PDB entry 9CL4 | electron microscopy, 2.61 A resolution | chains Aa and Ab of the 9 polymer chains in the assembly

== Chain Aa (and Ab) ==
Molecule: Particulate methane monooxygenase alpha subunit
Source organism: Methylococcus capsulatus str. Bath
Notes: chain Ab of this document is another copy of the same molecule, construct and numbering; everything in this record applies to it too
UniProt: G1UBD1 (PMOB_METCA); residue numbers follow UniProt; this construct covers 33-414
Amino-acid sequence (382 residues; numbered 33 to 414; the number before each row is that of its first residue):
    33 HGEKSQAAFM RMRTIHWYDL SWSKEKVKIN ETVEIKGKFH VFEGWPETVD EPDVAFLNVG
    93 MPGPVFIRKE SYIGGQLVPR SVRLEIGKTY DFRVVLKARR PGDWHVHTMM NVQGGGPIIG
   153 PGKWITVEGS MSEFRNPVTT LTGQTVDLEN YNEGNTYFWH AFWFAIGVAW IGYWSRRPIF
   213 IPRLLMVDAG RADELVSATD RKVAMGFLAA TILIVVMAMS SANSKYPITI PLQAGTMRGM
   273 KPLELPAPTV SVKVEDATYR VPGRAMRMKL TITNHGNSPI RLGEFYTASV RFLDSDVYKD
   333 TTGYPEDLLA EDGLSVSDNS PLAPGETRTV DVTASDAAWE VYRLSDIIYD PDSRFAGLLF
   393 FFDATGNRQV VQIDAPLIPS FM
Ion coordination: Cu ion site 1: His-33, His-137, His-139; Cu ion site 2: His-48, His-72
Residues lining bound ligands:
  - A1A0P ((2R)-3-{[(R)-(2-aminoethoxy)(hydroxy)phosphoryl]oxy}-2-(hexadecanoyloxy)propyl (9Z)-heptadec-9-enoate), molecule 1: Phe-194, Ala-197, Ile-198, Thr-231, Lys-234, Val-235, Phe-239, Ala-242, Ile-246
  - A1A0P, molecule 2: Phe-196, Ile-203, Gly-204, Ser-207, Arg-208
  - A1A0P, molecule 3: Arg-233, Met-237, Leu-240, Ala-241, Ile-244, Leu-245
  - A1A0P, molecule 4: Ile-244, Val-248, Ser-252, Asn-255
  - A1A0P, molecule 5: Ile-244, Val-248, Met-251, Asn-255
UniProt features mapped onto this chain:
  - binding site (Cu cation): His-33, His-48, His-72, His-137, His-139
  - mutagenesis: His-48 (H48N: Impairs activity of soluble pmoB construct), His-137 (H137A: Abolishes activity of soluble pmoB construct; when associated with A-139), His-139 (H139A: Abolishes activity of soluble pmoB construct; when associated with A-137)

== How chain Aa and chain Ab interact ==
Pairs across the interface (25):
  Glu-75(Aa) with Arg-270(Ab)
  Trp-77(Aa) with Arg-270(Ab)
  Glu-79(Aa) with Gly-267(Ab); Thr-268(Ab), hydrogen bond
  Glu-83(Aa) with Arg-115(Ab), salt bridge; Arg-270(Ab), salt bridge
  Ile-380(Aa) with Ile-262(Ab), hydrophobic; Pro-263(Ab)
  Tyr-381(Aa) with Pro-263(Ab)
  Asp-382(Aa) with Pro-263(Ab); Gln-265(Ab), hydrogen bond (backbone-side chain)
  Pro-383(Aa) with Leu-264(Ab); Gln-265(Ab); Ala-266(Ab), hydrogen bond (backbone-backbone)
  Asp-384(Aa) with Arg-112(Ab), salt bridge; Gln-265(Ab)
  Ser-385(Aa) with Gln-265(Ab), hydrogen bond (backbone-side chain)
  Arg-386(Aa) with Arg-112(Ab); Thr-268(Ab); Met-269(Ab)
  Pro-411(Aa) with Leu-173(Ab)
  Phe-413(Aa) with Ile-260(Ab), hydrophobic
  Met-414(Aa) with Leu-173(Ab); Thr-174(Ab); Gly-175(Ab)
Interface residues without a listed pair, chain Aa (17 interface residues in all): Gly-76, Ile-118, Ile-410

== Overview ==
Chain Aa and chain Ab form an interface of 17 and 15 residues respectively, with 4 hydrogen bonds and 3 salt
bridges. Among the polar pairs are Glu-83(Aa)/Arg-115(Ab), Glu-83(Aa)/Arg-270(Ab) and Asp-384(Aa)/Arg-112(Ab).
Chain Aa binds 5 copies of compound A1A0P.
Chain Aa and chain Ab are both Particulate methane monooxygenase alpha subunit (Methylococcus capsulatus str.
Bath); the structure, Particulate methane monooxygenase in crosslinked, washed native membranes, was
determined by electron microscopy (same publication as 9CL1, 9CL2, 9CL3, 9CL5 and 9CL6).
